PDB entry 3C6L | X-ray diffraction, 3.40 A resolution | chains F and G of the 8 polymer chains in the assembly

# Chain F
Molecule: TCR 2W20 beta chain
From: Mus musculus
Amino-acid sequence (236 residues; numbered 1 to 236; the number before each row is that of its first residue):
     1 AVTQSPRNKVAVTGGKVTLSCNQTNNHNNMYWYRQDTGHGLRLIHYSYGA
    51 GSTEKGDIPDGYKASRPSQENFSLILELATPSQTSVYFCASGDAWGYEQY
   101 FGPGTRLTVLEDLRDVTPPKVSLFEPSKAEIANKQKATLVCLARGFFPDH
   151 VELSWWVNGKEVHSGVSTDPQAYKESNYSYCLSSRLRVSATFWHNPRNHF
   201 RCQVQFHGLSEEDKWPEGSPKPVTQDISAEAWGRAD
Disulfides: Cys21-Cys89, Cys141-Cys202

# Chain G
Molecule: H-2 class II histocompatibility antigen, A-B alpha chain
From: Mus musculus
Reference sequence: P14434 (HA2B_MOUSE); residues 1-182 here correspond to UniProt positions 27-208 (UniProt number = residue number + 26)
Amino-acid sequence (182 residues; numbered 1 to 182; the number before each row is that of its first residue):
     1 IEADHVGTYGISVYQSPGDIGQYTFEFDGDELFYVDLDKKETVWMLPEFG
    51 QLASFDPQGGLQNIAVVKHNLGVLTKRSNSTPATNEAPQATVFPKSPVLL
   101 GQPNTLICFVDNIFPPVINITWLRNSKSVADGVYETSFFVNRDYSFHKLS
   151 YLTFIPSDDDIYDCKVEHWGLEEPVLKHWEPE
Disulfides: Cys108-Cys164
UniProt features mapped onto this chain:
  - region: Glu180 to Glu182 (Connecting peptide)
  - glycosylation: Asn119 (N-linked (GlcNAc...) asparagine)

# How chain F and chain G interact
Contacting residue pairs (17):
  Asn28(F) with His69(G), hydrogen bond
  Asn29(F) with Gln62(G), hydrogen bond
  Tyr46(F) with Gln58(G)
  Tyr48(F) with Gln58(G), hydrogen bond; Leu61(G), hydrophobic; Gln62(G); Ala65(G), hydrophobic
  Thr53(F) with Lys40(G)
  Glu54(F) with Lys40(G), salt bridge; Gln58(G); Leu61(G)
  Ala94(F) with Gln62(G); Val66(G), hydrophobic
  Trp95(F) with Gly59(G); Gln62(G); Asn63(G); Val66(G)

# Summary
8 residues of chain F and 9 residues of chain G are in contact; the contacts include 3 hydrogen bonds and 1
salt bridge. Polar pairs include Glu54(F)-Lys40(G), Asn28(F)-His69(G) and Asn29(F)-Gln62(G).
Here chain F is TCR 2W20 beta chain and chain G is H-2 class II histocompatibility antigen, A-B alpha chain,
both from Mus musculus. Entry 3C6L (Crystal structure of mouse MHC class II I-Ab/3K peptide complexed with
mouse TCR 2W20) was determined by X-ray diffraction (same publication as 3C5Z and 3C60).
